PDB entry 5XN0 | X-ray diffraction, 2.60 A resolution | chains A and B of the 3 polymer chains in the assembly

# Chain A
Molecule: Pol protein
Organism: Human immunodeficiency virus 1
Reference sequence: D3XFN7 (D3XFN7_9HIV1); residues 1-555 here correspond to UniProt positions 100-654 (UniProt number = residue number + 99)
Sequence (557 residues; row label = number of the first residue in the row; numbers below 1 keep their minus sign (Met-1 is residue -1)):
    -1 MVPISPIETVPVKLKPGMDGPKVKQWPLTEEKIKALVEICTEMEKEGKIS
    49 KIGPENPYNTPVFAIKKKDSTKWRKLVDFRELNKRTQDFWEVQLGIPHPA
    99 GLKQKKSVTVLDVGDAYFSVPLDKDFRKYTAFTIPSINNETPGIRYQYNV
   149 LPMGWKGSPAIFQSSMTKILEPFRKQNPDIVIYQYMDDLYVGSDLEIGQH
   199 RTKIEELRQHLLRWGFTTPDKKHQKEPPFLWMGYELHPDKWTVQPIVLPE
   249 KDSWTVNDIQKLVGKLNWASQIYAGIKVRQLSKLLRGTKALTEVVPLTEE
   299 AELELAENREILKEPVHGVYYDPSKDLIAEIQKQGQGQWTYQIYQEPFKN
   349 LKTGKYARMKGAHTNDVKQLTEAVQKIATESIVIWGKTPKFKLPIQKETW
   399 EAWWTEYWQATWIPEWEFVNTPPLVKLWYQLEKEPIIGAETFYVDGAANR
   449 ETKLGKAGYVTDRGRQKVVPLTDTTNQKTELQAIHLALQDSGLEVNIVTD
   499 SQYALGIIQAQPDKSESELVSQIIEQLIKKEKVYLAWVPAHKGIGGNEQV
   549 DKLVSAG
Not modelled in the structure: -1 to 2, 554-555
Sequence notes: expression tag (-1 to 0); engineered mutation Met151 (Gln250 in D3XFN7), Ser162 (Cys261 in D3XFN7), Ser280 (Cys379 in D3XFN7)
From the paper describing this entry:
  - conformationally variable residues: Met151
  - mutagenesis - Q151M: unchanged catalytic activity
  - mutagenesis - Q151M/F160L: abolished growth
  - mutagenesis - G112S/D113A/Q151M: decreased growth

# Chain B
Molecule: Pol protein
Organism: Human immunodeficiency virus 1
Reference sequence: D3XFN7 (D3XFN7_9HIV1); residues 1-428 here correspond to UniProt positions 100-527 (UniProt number = residue number + 99)
Sequence (444 residues; each row starts with the number of its first residue; numbers below 1 keep their minus sign (Met-15 is residue -15)):
   -15 MAHHHHHHALEVLFQGPISPIETVPVKLKPGMDGPKVKQWPLTEEKIKAL
    35 VEICTEMEKEGKISKIGPENPYNTPVFAIKKKDSTKWRKLVDFRELNKRT
    85 QDFWEVQLGIPHPAGLKQKKSVTVLDVGDAYFSVPLDKDFRKYTAFTIPS
   135 INNETPGIRYQYNVLPQGWKGSPAIFQSSMTKILEPFRKQNPDIVIYQYM
   185 DDLYVGSDLEIGQHRTKIEELRQHLLRWGFTTPDKKHQKEPPFLWMGYEL
   235 HPDKWTVQPIVLPEKDSWTVNDIQKLVGKLNWASQIYAGIKVRQLSKLLR
   285 GTKALTEVVPLTEEAELELAENREILKEPVHGVYYDPSKDLIAEIQKQGQ
   335 GQWTYQIYQEPFKNLKTGKYARMKGAHTNDVKQLTEAVQKIATESIVIWG
   385 KTPKFKLPIQKETWEAWWTEYWQATWIPEWEFVNTPPLVKLWYQ
Not modelled in the structure: -15 to 3, 214-230, 428
Sequence notes: expression tag (-15 to 0); engineered mutation Ser162 (Cys261 in D3XFN7), Ser280 (Cys379 in D3XFN7)

# How chain A and chain B interact
Residue-residue contacts (115; chain A residue first):
  Val8(A) - Glu53(B)
  Pro9(A) - Glu53(B)
  Gln85(A) - Glu53(B)  hydrogen bond (side chain-backbone)
  Asp86(A) - Lys20(B)  salt bridge
  Asp86(A) - Pro55(B)
  Phe87(A) - Pro52(B)
  Phe87(A) - Glu53(B)
  Trp88(A) - Lys20(B)
  Trp88(A) - Val21(B)
  Trp88(A) - Lys22(B)
  Trp88(A) - Pro52(B)  hydrogen bond (backbone-backbone)
  Trp88(A) - Asn54(B)
  Trp88(A) - Pro55(B)
  Trp88(A) - Asn57(B)
  Trp88(A) - Thr131(B)
  Trp88(A) - Arg143(B)
  Val90(A) - Pro140(B)
  Val90(A) - Gly141(B)  hydrogen bond (backbone-backbone)
  Val90(A) - Arg143(B)
  Leu92(A) - Pro133(B)  hydrophobic
  Leu92(A) - Asn137(B)
  Gly93(A) - Asn137(B)
  Ile94(A) - Asn137(B)
  Pro95(A) - Asn136(B)
  Pro95(A) - Asn137(B)
  His96(A) - Asn136(B)  hydrogen bond (backbone-side chain)
  Gly99(A) - Asn136(B)
  Ala158(A) - Pro52(B)  hydrophobic
  Ser162(A) - Pro52(B)
  Thr165(A) - Pro140(B)
  Arg172(A) - Glu138(B)  salt bridge
  Arg172(A) - Thr139(B)
  Val179(A) - Glu138(B)
  Ile180(A) - Glu138(B)
  Tyr181(A) - Asn136(B)  hydrogen bond
  Tyr181(A) - Glu138(B)
  Gln182(A) - Glu138(B)  hydrogen bond (backbone-backbone)
  Gln182(A) - Pro140(B)
  Arg356(A) - Glu396(B)  salt bridge
  Lys358(A) - Gln394(B)  hydrogen bond
  Lys358(A) - Glu396(B)  salt bridge
  Gln373(A) - Glu396(B)
  Gln373(A) - Thr397(B)  hydrogen bond
  Ala376(A) - Trp401(B)  hydrophobic
  Ile380(A) - Pro25(B)  hydrophobic
  Ile380(A) - Leu26(B)
  Ile380(A) - Thr27(B)
  Val381(A) - Pro25(B)  hydrophobic
  Val381(A) - Ile135(B)
  Val381(A) - Asn136(B)  hydrogen bond (backbone-backbone)
  Val381(A) - Asn137(B)
  Ile382(A) - Ile135(B)
  Ile382(A) - Asn136(B)
  Gly384(A) - Thr27(B)
  Gly384(A) - Glu28(B)  hydrogen bond (backbone-backbone)
  Trp402(A) - Lys331(B)  hydrogen bond (backbone-side chain)
  Trp402(A) - Asp364(B)
  Tyr405(A) - Lys331(B)
  Tyr405(A) - Asn418(B)
  Trp406(A) - Lys331(B)
  Trp406(A) - Asn418(B)  hydrogen bond
  Trp406(A) - Thr419(B)
  Trp406(A) - Pro420(B)  hydrophobic
  Trp406(A) - Pro421(B)
  Gln407(A) - Lys331(B)
  Gln407(A) - Pro392(B)
  Gln407(A) - Ile393(B)
  Gln407(A) - Gln394(B)  hydrogen bond
  Gln407(A) - Val417(B)  hydrogen bond (side chain-backbone)
  Gln407(A) - Asn418(B)
  Ala408(A) - Trp337(B)  hydrophobic
  Ala408(A) - Asp364(B)
  Ala408(A) - Pro392(B)  hydrogen bond (backbone-backbone)
  Ala408(A) - Ile393(B)
  Thr409(A) - Asp364(B)  hydrogen bond (backbone-side chain)
  Trp410(A) - Thr362(B)
  Trp410(A) - Asn363(B)
  Trp410(A) - Val365(B)  hydrophobic
  Trp410(A) - Trp401(B)  hydrophobic
  Trp410(A) - Tyr405(B)
  Pro412(A) - Trp401(B)  hydrophobic
  Pro433(A) - Asn255(B)
  Ile434(A) - Thr290(B)
  Ile435(A) - Thr290(B)
  Thr439(A) - Lys287(B)
  Thr439(A) - Ala288(B)
  Thr439(A) - Leu289(B)  hydrogen bond (side chain-backbone)
  Tyr441(A) - Gln258(B)
  Tyr441(A) - Thr286(B)
  Tyr441(A) - Lys287(B)  hydrogen bond (side chain-backbone)
  Tyr441(A) - Leu289(B)
  Val458(A) - Thr286(B)
  Thr459(A) - Thr286(B)
  Asp460(A) - Thr286(B)
  Asp460(A) - Lys287(B)
  Asp460(A) - Ala288(B)
  Asn494(A) - Leu289(B)
  Val496(A) - Gln258(B)
  Val496(A) - Leu289(B)  hydrophobic
  Gln500(A) - Leu422(B)
  Gly504(A) - Pro420(B)
  Gln507(A) - Pro420(B)
  Gln507(A) - Pro421(B)
  Tyr532(A) - Asn255(B)  hydrogen bond
  Tyr532(A) - Leu289(B)  hydrophobic
  Val536(A) - Gln258(B)
  Pro537(A) - Asn265(B)
  Lys540(A) - Asn265(B)
  Lys540(A) - Ser280(B)
  Gly541(A) - Ser280(B)
  Gly543(A) - Leu283(B)
  Gly543(A) - Gly285(B)
  Gly544(A) - Gly285(B)  hydrogen bond (backbone-backbone)
  Gln547(A) - Gly285(B)
  Gln547(A) - Thr286(B)
Interface residues without a listed pair, chain A (72 interface residues in all): Gln91, Leu100, Ile159, Gln161, Lys166, Thr369, Glu370, Thr377, Trp383, Thr386, Thr403, Ala534, Trp535, Ile542
Interface residues without a listed pair, chain B (63 interface residues in all): Ile50, Gly51, Tyr56, Val254, Lys259, Val261, Gly262, His361, Leu368, Ala400, Val423

# In short
The interface between chain A and chain B involves 72 residues on one side and 63 on the other; the contacts
include 20 hydrogen bonds and 4 salt bridges. Polar pairs include Asp86(A)-Lys20(B), Arg172(A)-Glu138(B) and
Arg356(A)-Glu396(B). From the paper: Q151M/F160L of chain A abolish growth; conformational variability at
Met151(A); 3 substitutions were tested in all.
Here chain A is Pol protein and chain B is Pol protein, both from Human immunodeficiency virus 1. Entry 5XN0
(HIV-1 reverse transcriptase Q151M:DNA binary complex) was determined by X-ray diffraction, deposited together
with 5XN1 and 5XN2.
